8HFX - chains A and E of the 4 polymer chains in the assembly; structure by electron microscopy, 2.98 A resolution.

== Chain A ==
Molecule: Spike glycoprotein, Envelope glycoprotein
Organism: Severe acute respiratory syndrome coronavirus 2
UniProt: chimeric construct of P0DTC2, M1E1E4: residues 1-1205 from P0DTC2 (SPIKE_SARS2) positions 1-1205 (same numbers); residues 1208-1236 from M1E1E4 positions 1-29 (UniProt number = residue number - 1207)
Chain sequence (1253 residues; numbered 1 to 1253; the number before each row is that of its first residue):
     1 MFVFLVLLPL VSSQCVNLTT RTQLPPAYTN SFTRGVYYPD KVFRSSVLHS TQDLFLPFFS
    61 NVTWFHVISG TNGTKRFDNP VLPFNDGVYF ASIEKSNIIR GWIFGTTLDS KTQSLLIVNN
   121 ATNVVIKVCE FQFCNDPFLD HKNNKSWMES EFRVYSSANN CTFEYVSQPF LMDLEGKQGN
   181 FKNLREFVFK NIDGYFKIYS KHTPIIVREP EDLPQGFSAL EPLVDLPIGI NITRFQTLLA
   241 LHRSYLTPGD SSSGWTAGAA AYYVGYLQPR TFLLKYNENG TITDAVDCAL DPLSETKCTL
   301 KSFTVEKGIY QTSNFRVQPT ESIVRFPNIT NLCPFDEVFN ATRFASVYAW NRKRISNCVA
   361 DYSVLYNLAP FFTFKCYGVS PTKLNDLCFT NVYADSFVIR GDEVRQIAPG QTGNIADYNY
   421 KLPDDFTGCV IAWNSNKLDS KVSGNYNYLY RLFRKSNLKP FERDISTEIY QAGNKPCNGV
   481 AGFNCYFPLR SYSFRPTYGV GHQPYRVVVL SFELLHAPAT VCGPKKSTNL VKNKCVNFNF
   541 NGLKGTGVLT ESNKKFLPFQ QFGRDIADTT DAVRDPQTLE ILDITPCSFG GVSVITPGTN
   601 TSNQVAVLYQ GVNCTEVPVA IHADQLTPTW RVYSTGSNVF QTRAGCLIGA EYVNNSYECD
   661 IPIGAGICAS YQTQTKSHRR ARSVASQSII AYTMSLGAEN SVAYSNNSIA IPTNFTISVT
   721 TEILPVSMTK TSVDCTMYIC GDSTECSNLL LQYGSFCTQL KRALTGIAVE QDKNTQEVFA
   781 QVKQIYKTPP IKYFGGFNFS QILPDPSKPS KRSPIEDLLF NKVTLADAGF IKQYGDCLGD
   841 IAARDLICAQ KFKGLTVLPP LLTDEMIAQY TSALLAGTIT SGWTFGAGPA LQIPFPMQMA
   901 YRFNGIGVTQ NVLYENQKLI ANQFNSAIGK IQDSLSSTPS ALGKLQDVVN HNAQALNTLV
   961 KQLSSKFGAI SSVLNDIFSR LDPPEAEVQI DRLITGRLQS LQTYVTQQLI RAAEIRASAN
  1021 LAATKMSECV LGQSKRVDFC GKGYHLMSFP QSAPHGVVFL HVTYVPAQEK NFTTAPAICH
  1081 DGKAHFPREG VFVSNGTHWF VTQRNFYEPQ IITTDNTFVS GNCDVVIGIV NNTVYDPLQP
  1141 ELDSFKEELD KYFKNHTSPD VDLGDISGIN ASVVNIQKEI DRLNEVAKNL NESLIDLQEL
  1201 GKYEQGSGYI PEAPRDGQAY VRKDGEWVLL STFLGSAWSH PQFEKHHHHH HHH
Unresolved in the structure: 1-13, 69-74, 141-147, 172-179, 206-211, 245-253, 524, 674-686, 825-844, 1145-1253
Differences from the reference sequence: variant Val-67 (Ala in P0DTC2), Ile-93 (Thr95 in P0DTC2), Asp-140 (Tyr145 in P0DTC2), Ile-206 (Leu212 in P0DTC2), Asp-336 (Gly339 in P0DTC2), Leu-368 (Ser371 in P0DTC2), Pro-370 (Ser373 in P0DTC2), Phe-372 (Ser375 in P0DTC2), Asn-414 (Lys417 in P0DTC2), Lys-437 (Asn440 in P0DTC2), Ser-443 (Gly446 in P0DTC2), Asn-474 (Ser477 in P0DTC2), Lys-475 (Thr478 in P0DTC2), Ala-481 (Glu484 in P0DTC2), Arg-490 (Gln493 in P0DTC2), Ser-493 (Gly496 in P0DTC2), Arg-495 (Gln498 in P0DTC2), Tyr-498 (Asn501 in P0DTC2), His-502 (Tyr505 in P0DTC2), Lys-544 (Thr547 in P0DTC2), Gly-611 (Asp614 in P0DTC2), Tyr-652 (His655 in P0DTC2), Lys-676 (Asn679 in P0DTC2), His-678 (Pro681 in P0DTC2), Lys-761 (Asn764 in P0DTC2), Tyr-793 (Asp796 in P0DTC2), Lys-853 (Asn856 in P0DTC2), His-951 (Gln954 in P0DTC2), Lys-966 (Asn969 in P0DTC2), Phe-978 (Leu981 in P0DTC2); insertion (209-211); conflict Pro-814 (Phe817 in P0DTC2), Pro-889 (Ala892 in P0DTC2), Pro-896 (Ala899 in P0DTC2), Pro-939 (Ala942 in P0DTC2); engineered mutation Pro-983 (Lys986 in P0DTC2), Pro-984 (Val987 in P0DTC2); linker (1206-1207); expression tag (1237-1253)
Disulfides: Cys-15/Cys-134, Cys-129/Cys-161, Cys-288/Cys-298, Cys-376/Cys-429, Cys-388/Cys-522, Cys-535/Cys-587, Cys-614/Cys-646, Cys-659/Cys-668, Cys-735/Cys-757, Cys-740/Cys-746, Cys-1029/Cys-1040, Cys-1079/Cys-1123
Covalently attached groups: N-acetylglucosamine (NAG) linked to Asn-17, Asn-61, Asn-120, Asn-231, Asn-279, Asn-328, Asn-340, Asn-613, Asn-706, Asn-714, Asn-798, Asn-1071, Asn-1095, Asn-1131
Curated features (UniProtKB/Swiss-Prot):
  - glycosylation (N-linked (GlcNAc...) asparagine): Asn-17 (complex), Asn-61 (hybrid), Asn-331 (complex), Asn-603 (hybrid)

== Chain E ==
Molecule: Angiotensin-converting enzyme
Organism: Odocoileus virginianus texanus
Notes: EC 3.4.-.-
UniProt: A0A6J0Z472 (A0A6J0Z472_ODOVR); residues 2-614 here correspond to UniProt positions 1-613 (UniProt number = residue number - 1)
Chain sequence (613 residues; each row starts with the number of its first residue):
     2 MTGSFWLLLS LVAVTAAQST TEEQAKTFLE KFNHEAEDLS YQSSLASWNY NTNITDENVQ
    62 KMNEARAKWS AFYEEQSRMA KTYSLEEIQN LTLKRQLKAL QQSGTSVLSA EKSKRLNTIL
   122 NTMSTIYSTG KVLDPNTQEC LALEPGLDDI MENSRDYNRR LWAWEGWRAE VGKQLRPLYE
   182 EYVVLENEMA RANNYEDYGD YWRGDYEVTE AGDYDYSRDQ LMKDVENTFA EIKPLYEQLH
   242 AYVRAKLMDT YPSYISPTGC LPAHLLGDMW GRFWTNLYSL TVPFKHKPSI DVTEKMKNQS
   302 WDAERIFKEA EKFFVSISLP HMTQGFWDNS MLTEPGDGRK VVCHPTAWDL GKGDFRIKMC
   362 TKVTMDDFLT AHHEMGHIQY DMAYAAQPYL LRDGANEGFH EAVGEIMSLS AATPHYLKAL
   422 GLLEPDFYED NETEINFLLK QALTIVGTLP FTYMLEKWRW MVFKGEIPKE QWMEKWWEMK
   482 REIVGVVEPL PHDETYCDPA CLFHVAEDYS FIRYYTRTIY QFQFHEALCK TANHEGALFK
   542 CDISNSTEAG QRLLQMLSLG KSEPWTLALE SIVGIKTMDV KPLLNYFEPL FTWLKEQNRN
   602 SFVGWSTEWT PYS
Unresolved in the structure: 2-19
Disulfides: Cys-344/Cys-361, Cys-530/Cys-542
Covalently attached groups: N-acetylglucosamine (NAG) linked to Asn-54, Asn-91, Asn-299, Asn-432, Asn-546
Metal / ion sites: Zn2+: His-374, His-378

== Interface between chain A and chain E ==
Pairs across the interface - 19 pairs, chain A then chain E:
  Tyr-450(A) with His-35(E), hydrogen bond
  Leu-452(A) with His-35(E)
  Phe-453(A) with Thr-28(E); Glu-31(E)
  Tyr-470(A) with Thr-28(E)
  Phe-483(A) with Tyr-84(E)
  Asn-484(A) with Gln-25(E); Tyr-84(E)
  Tyr-486(A) with Thr-28(E); Phe-29(E); Lys-32(E)
  Arg-490(A) with His-35(E); Glu-36(E), salt bridge
  Arg-495(A) with Gln-43(E)
  Thr-497(A) with Tyr-42(E), hydrogen bond
  Tyr-498(A) with Tyr-42(E), hydrophobic; Lys-353(E)
  Gly-499(A) with Lys-353(E), hydrogen bond (backbone-backbone)
  His-502(A) with Lys-353(E)
Other interface residues (no listed pair), chain A (16 interface residues in all): Tyr-446, Gly-482, Ser-493
Other interface residues (no listed pair), chain E (15 interface residues in all): Glu-24, Asp-39, Met-80, Asp-355

== Overview ==
The interface between chain A and chain E involves 16 residues on one side and 15 on the other; the contacts
include 3 hydrogen bonds and 1 salt bridge. Among the polar pairs are Arg-490(A)/Glu-36(E),
Tyr-450(A)/His-35(E) and Thr-497(A)/Tyr-42(E).
Here chain A is Spike glycoprotein, Envelope glycoprotein (Severe acute respiratory syndrome coronavirus 2)
and chain E is Angiotensin-converting enzyme (Odocoileus virginianus texanus). Entry 8HFX (Cryo-EM structure
of SARS-CoV-2 Omicron BA.1 spike protein in complex with white-tailed deer ACE2) was determined by electron
microscopy (same publication as 8HFY, 8HFZ, 8HG0, 8IFY and 8IFZ).
